Entry 8PM2 (electron microscopy, 2.92 A resolution); this record covers chains A and B of the 5 polymer chains in the assembly.

== Chain A ==
Protein: Guanine nucleotide-binding protein G(s) subunit alpha isoforms short
Source organism: Homo sapiens
Amino-acid sequence (249 residues; numbered 5 to 394; 141 numbers in that range are skipped by the numbering (no residue carries them; nothing is unmodelled there); the number before each row is that of its first residue):
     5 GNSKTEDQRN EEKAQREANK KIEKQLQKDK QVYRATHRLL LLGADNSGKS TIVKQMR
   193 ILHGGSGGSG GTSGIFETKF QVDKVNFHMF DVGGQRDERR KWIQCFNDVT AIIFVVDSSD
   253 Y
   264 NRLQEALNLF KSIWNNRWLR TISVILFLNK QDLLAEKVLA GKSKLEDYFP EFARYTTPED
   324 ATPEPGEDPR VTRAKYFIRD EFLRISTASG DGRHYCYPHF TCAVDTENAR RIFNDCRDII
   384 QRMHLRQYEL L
Disordered / not traced: 5-11, 193-205

== Chain B ==
Protein: Guanine nucleotide-binding protein G(I)/G(S)/G(T) subunit beta-1
Source organism: Homo sapiens
Reference sequence: P62873 (GBB1_HUMAN); numbering as in UniProt (aligned over 2-340)
Amino-acid sequence (340 residues; numbered 1 to 340; the number before each row is that of its first residue):
     1 GSELDQLRQE AEQLKNQIRD ARKACADATL SQITNNIDPV GRIQMRTRRT LRGHLAKIYA
    61 MHWGTDSRLL VSASQDGKLI IWDSYTTNKV HAIPLRSSWV MTCAYAPSGN YVACGGLDNI
   121 CSIYNLKTRE GNVRVSRELA GHTGYLSCCR FLDDNQIVTS SGDTTCALWD IETGQQTTTF
   181 TGHTGDVMSL SLAPDTRLFV SGACDASAKL WDVREGMCRQ TFTGHESDIN AICFFPNGNA
   241 FATGSDDATC RLFDLRADQE LMTYSHDNII CGITSVSFSK SGRLLLAGYD DFNCNVWDAL
   301 KADRAGVLAG HDNRVSCLGV TDDGMAVATG SWDSFLKIWN
Disordered / not traced: 1-5
Differences from the reference sequence: expression tag (1)

== Interface between chain A and chain B ==
Pairs across the interface (51):
  Gln-19(A) / Asp-83(B)  hydrogen bond
  Gln-19(A) / Thr-86(B)  hydrogen bond
  Gln-19(A) / Asn-88(B)  hydrogen bond
  Asn-23(A) / Thr-87(B)
  Asn-23(A) / Asn-88(B)  hydrogen bond
  Asn-23(A) / Lys-89(B)
  Ile-26(A) / Lys-89(B)
  Ile-26(A) / Val-90(B)
  Ile-26(A) / His-91(B)
  Ile-26(A) / Ala-92(B)  hydrophobic
  Leu-30(A) / Gly-53(B)
  Leu-30(A) / Ile-80(B)  hydrophobic
  Lys-34(A) / Leu-55(B)
  Tyr-37(A) / Leu-55(B)  hydrophobic
  Tyr-37(A) / Ala-56(B)
  Tyr-37(A) / Asp-76(B)
  Gly-206(A) / Asn-119(B)
  Ile-207(A) / Leu-117(B)
  Phe-222(A) / Trp-99(B)  hydrophobic
  Gly-226(A) / Thr-143(B)
  Gln-227(A) / Leu-117(B)  hydrogen bond (side chain-backbone)
  Gln-227(A) / Asn-119(B)
  Gln-227(A) / Gly-144(B)
  Gln-227(A) / Tyr-145(B)  hydrogen bond (side chain-backbone)
  Arg-228(A) / Gly-162(B)  hydrogen bond (side chain-backbone)
  Arg-228(A) / Asp-163(B)
  Arg-228(A) / Thr-164(B)
  Arg-228(A) / Asp-186(B)  salt bridge
  Arg-232(A) / Cys-204(B)
  Arg-232(A) / Asp-228(B)  salt bridge
  Lys-233(A) / Tyr-145(B)
  Lys-233(A) / Met-188(B)
  Lys-233(A) / Cys-204(B)  hydrogen bond
  Lys-233(A) / Asp-228(B)
  Lys-233(A) / Asn-230(B)
  Gln-236(A) / Tyr-59(B)
  Gln-236(A) / Arg-314(B)
  Gln-236(A) / Trp-332(B)
  Cys-237(A) / Lys-57(B)  hydrogen bond (backbone-side chain)
  Cys-237(A) / Tyr-59(B)
  Cys-237(A) / Trp-99(B)
  Cys-237(A) / Met-101(B)  hydrophobic
  Phe-238(A) / Trp-99(B)  hydrophobic
  Phe-238(A) / Leu-117(B)  hydrophobic
  Asn-239(A) / Lys-57(B)  hydrogen bond
  Asn-239(A) / Trp-332(B)
  Arg-280(A) / Cys-271(B)
  Arg-280(A) / Asp-290(B)
  Trp-281(A) / Asp-290(B)
  Trp-281(A) / Arg-314(B)
  Trp-281(A) / Trp-332(B)  hydrophobic
Other interface residues (no listed pair), chain A (25 interface residues in all): Arg-20, Asp-33, Val-224, Glu-230, Trp-234
Other interface residues (no listed pair), chain B (40 interface residues in all): Gln-75, Lys-78, Gly-185, Ile-229, Asp-246, Asp-291

== Overview ==
The interface between chain A and chain B involves 25 residues on one side and 40 on the other; the contacts
include 10 hydrogen bonds and 2 salt bridges. Polar contacts include Arg-228(A)/Asp-186(B),
Arg-232(A)/Asp-228(B) and Gln-19(A)/Asp-83(B).
Chain A is Guanine nucleotide-binding protein G(s) subunit alpha isoforms short and chain B is Guanine
nucleotide-binding protein G(I)/G(S)/G(T) subunit beta-1, both from Homo sapiens; the structure, Structure of
the murine trace amine-associated receptor TAAR7f bound to N,N-dimethylcyclohexylamine (DMCH) in complex with
mini-Gs ..., was determined by electron microscopy.
